Entry 8ASN (X-ray diffraction, 2.57 A resolution); this record covers chains D and E of the 9 polymer chains in the assembly.

[Chain D]
Protein: Tubulin beta-2B chain
Source organism: Bos taurus
Reference sequence: Q6B856 (TBB2B_BOVIN); the author numbering skips numbers that UniProt does not, so the offset changes along the chain: 1-41 = UniProt 1-41; 44-360 = UniProt 42-358; 369-455 = UniProt 359-445
Amino-acid sequence (445 residues; row label = number of the first residue in the row; note: 10 numbers in that range are skipped by the numbering (no residue carries them; nothing is unmodelled there)):
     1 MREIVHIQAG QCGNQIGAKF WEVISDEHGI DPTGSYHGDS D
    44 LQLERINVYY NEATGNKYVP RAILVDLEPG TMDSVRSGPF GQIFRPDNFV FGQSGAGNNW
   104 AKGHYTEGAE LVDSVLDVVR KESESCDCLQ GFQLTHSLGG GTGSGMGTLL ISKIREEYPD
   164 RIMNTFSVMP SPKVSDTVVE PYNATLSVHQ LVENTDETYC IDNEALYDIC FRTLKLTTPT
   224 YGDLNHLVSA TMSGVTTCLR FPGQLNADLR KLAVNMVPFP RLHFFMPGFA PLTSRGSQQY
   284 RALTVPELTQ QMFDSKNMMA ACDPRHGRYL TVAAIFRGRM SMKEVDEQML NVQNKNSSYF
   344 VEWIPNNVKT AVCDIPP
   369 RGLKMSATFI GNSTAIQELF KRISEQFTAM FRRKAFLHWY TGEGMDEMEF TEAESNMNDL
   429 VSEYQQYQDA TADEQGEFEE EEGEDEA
Unresolved in the structure: 44, 282-286, 369, 439-455
Swiss-Prot annotation at these positions:
  - motif: Met1 to Ile4 (MREI motif)
  - binding site (GTP): Gln11, Glu71, Ser140, Gly144, Thr145, Gly146, Asn206, Asn228
  - binding site (Mg(2+)): Glu71
  - modified residue: Ser40 (Phosphoserine), Thr57 (Phosphothreonine), Lys60 (N6-acetyllysine), Ser174 (Phosphoserine), Thr287 (Phosphothreonine), Thr292 (Phosphothreonine), Arg320 (Omega-N-methylarginine), Glu448 (5-glutamyl polyglutamate)
  - cross-link (Glycyl lysine isopeptide (Lys-Gly)): Lys60 (interchain with G-Cter in ubiquitin), Lys326 (interchain with G-Cter in ubiquitin)
Residues lining bound ligands: GDP (guanosine-5'-diphosphate): Gly10, Gln11, Cys12, Gln15, Ile16, Asp69, Asn101, Ser140, Gly142, Gly143, Gly144, Thr145, Gly146, Ser147, Val171, Pro173, Val177, Asp179, Glu183, Asn206, Leu209, Tyr224, Leu227, Asn228

[Chain E]
Protein: Stathmin-4
Source organism: Rattus norvegicus
Reference sequence: P63043 (STMN4_RAT); residues 5-145 here correspond to UniProt positions 49-189 (UniProt number = residue number + 44)
Amino-acid sequence (143 residues; each row starts with the number of its first residue):
     3 MADMEVIELN KCTSGQSWEV ILKPPSFDGV PEFNASLPRR RDPSLEEIQK KLEAAEERRK
    63 YQEAELLKHL AEKREHEREV IQKAIEENNN FIKMAKEKLA QKMESNKENR EAHLAAMLER
   123 LQEKDKHAEE VRKNKELKEE ASR
Unresolved in the structure: 3-6, 29-43, 145
Construct notes: initiating methionine (3); expression tag (4); conflict Trp20 (Phe64 in P63043)
Swiss-Prot annotation at these positions:
  - modified residue: Ser46 (Phosphoserine)

[How chain D and chain E interact]
Contacting residue pairs (25; chain D residue first):
  Tyr108(D) - His129(E)  hydrogen bond
  Tyr108(D) - Ala130(E)  hydrophobic
  Tyr108(D) - Val133(E)  hydrophobic
  Tyr108(D) - Arg134(E)  hydrogen bond (backbone-side chain)
  Ala112(D) - Arg134(E)
  Ser155(D) - Leu123(E)
  Ser155(D) - Lys126(E)
  Lys156(D) - Asp127(E)  salt bridge
  Arg158(D) - Leu123(E)
  Glu159(D) - Leu120(E)
  Glu159(D) - Leu123(E)
  Glu159(D) - Gln124(E)
  Glu159(D) - Asp127(E)
  Pro162(D) - Met119(E)
  Asp163(D) - Arg112(E)
  Gln193(D) - Lys126(E)  hydrogen bond
  Asn197(D) - Leu123(E)
  Thr409(D) - Lys140(E)  hydrogen bond (backbone-side chain)
  Gly410(D) - Lys137(E)
  Glu411(D) - Val133(E)
  Glu411(D) - Lys137(E)  salt bridge
  Gly412(D) - Val133(E)
  Gly412(D) - Asn136(E)  hydrogen bond (backbone-side chain)
  Met413(D) - Val133(E)
  Glu417(D) - His129(E)  salt bridge
Also at the interface, not in a pair above, chain D (17 interface residues in all): Thr109
Also at the interface, not in a pair above, chain E (16 interface residues in all): Leu116, Glu141

[Overview]
17 residues of chain D and 16 residues of chain E are in contact; the contacts include 5 hydrogen bonds and 3
salt bridges. Among the polar pairs are Lys156(D)-Asp127(E), Glu411(D)-Lys137(E) and Glu417(D)-His129(E).
Chain D binds GDP.
Here chain D is Tubulin beta-2B chain (Bos taurus) and chain E is Stathmin-4 (Rattus norvegicus). Entry 8ASN
(Crystal structure of the apo human TTL in complex with tubulin-stathmin) was determined by X-ray diffraction.
